1OCS - chain A; structure by X-ray diffraction, 2.03 A resolution.

[Chain A]
Protein: Sorting nexin GRD19
Organism: Saccharomyces cerevisiae
Notes: fragment: px-domain, residues 1-162
Reference sequence: Q08826 (SNX3_YEAST); residues 1-162 here = UniProt positions 1-162
Sequence (162 residues; numbered 1 to 162; the number before each row is that of its first residue):
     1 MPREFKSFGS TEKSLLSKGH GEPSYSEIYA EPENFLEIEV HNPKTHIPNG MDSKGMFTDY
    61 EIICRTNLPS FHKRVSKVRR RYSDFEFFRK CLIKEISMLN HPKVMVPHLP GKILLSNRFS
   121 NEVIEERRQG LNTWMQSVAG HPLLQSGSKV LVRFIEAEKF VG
Unresolved in the structure: 1-29, 162
Modified positions: Cys91 (s,s-(2-hydroxyethyl)thiocysteine; CME)
UniProt features mapped onto this chain:
  - binding site (a 1,2-diacyl-sn-glycero-3-phospho-(1D-myo-inositol-3-phosphate)): Arg81, Ser83, Lys112, Arg127
Reported in the primary citation:
  - specificity-determining residues: Arg127 (proposed by the authors, not directly observed)

[Summary]
From UniProt: 4 residues binding 1,2-diacyl-sn-glycero-3-phospho-(1D-myo-inositol-3-phosphate). The paper
reports the specificity determinant Arg127.
Chain A is Sorting nexin GRD19 (Saccharomyces cerevisiae); the structure, Crystal structure of the yeast
PX-doamin protein Grd19p (sorting nexin3) complexed to phosphatidylinosytol-3-phosphate, was determined by
X-ray diffraction, deposited together with 1OCU.
